Entry 8KHR (electron microscopy, 3.25 A resolution); this record covers chains A and B of the 5 polymer chains in the assembly.

Chain A:
Name: Envelope glycoprotein H
From: Epstein-Barr virus (strain GD1)
Reference sequence: A0A0C7TVV8 (A0A0C7TVV8_EBVG); residue numbers follow UniProt; this construct covers 20-674
Sequence (655 residues; row label = number of the first residue in the row):
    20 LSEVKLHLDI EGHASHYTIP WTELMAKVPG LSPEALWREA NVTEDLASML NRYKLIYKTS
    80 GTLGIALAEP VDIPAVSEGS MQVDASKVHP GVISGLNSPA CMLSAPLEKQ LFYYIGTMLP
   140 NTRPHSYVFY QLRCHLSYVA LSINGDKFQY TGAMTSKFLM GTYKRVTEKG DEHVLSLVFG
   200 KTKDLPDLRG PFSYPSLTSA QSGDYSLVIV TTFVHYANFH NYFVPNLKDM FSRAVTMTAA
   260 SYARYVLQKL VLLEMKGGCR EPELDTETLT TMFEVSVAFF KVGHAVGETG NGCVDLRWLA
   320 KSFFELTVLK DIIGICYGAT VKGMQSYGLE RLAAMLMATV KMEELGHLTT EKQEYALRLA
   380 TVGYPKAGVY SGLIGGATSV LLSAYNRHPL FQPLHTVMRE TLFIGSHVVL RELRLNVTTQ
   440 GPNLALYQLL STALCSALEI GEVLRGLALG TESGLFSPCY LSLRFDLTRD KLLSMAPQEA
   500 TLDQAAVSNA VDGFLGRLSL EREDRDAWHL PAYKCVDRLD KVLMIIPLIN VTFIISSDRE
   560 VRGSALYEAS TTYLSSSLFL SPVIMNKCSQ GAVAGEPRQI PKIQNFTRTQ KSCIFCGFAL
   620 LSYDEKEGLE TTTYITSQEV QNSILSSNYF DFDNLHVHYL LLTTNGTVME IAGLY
Unresolved in the structure: 29-33
Cystine bridges: C454-C478, C534-C587

Chain B:
Name: Envelope glycoprotein L
From: Epstein-Barr virus (strain GD1)
Reference sequence: A0A0C7TRA4 (A0A0C7TRA4_EBVG); numbering as in UniProt (aligned over 27-133)
Sequence (107 residues; row label = number of the first residue in the row):
    27 PCCHVTQLRA QHLLALENIS DIYLVSNQTC DGFSLASLNS PKNGSNQLVI SRCANGLNVV
    87 SFFISILKRS SSALTGHLRE LLTTLETLYG SFSVEDLFGA NLNRYAW
Unresolved in the structure: 34-39, 68-71

How chain A and chain B interact:
Pairs across the interface (59; chain A residue first):
  L20(A) - E43(B)
  K24(A) - S46(B)
  K24(A) - D47(B)
  K24(A) - I48(B)
  L25(A) - I48(B)
  L25(A) - L50(B)  hydrophobic
  L25(A) - F89(B)  hydrophobic
  H26(A) - D47(B)  salt bridge
  H26(A) - I48(B)  hydrogen bond (backbone-backbone)
  H26(A) - Y49(B)
  H26(A) - L50(B)  hydrogen bond (backbone-backbone)
  L27(A) - L50(B)
  D28(A) - L50(B)
  H35(A) - H103(B)
  Y36(A) - H103(B)
  Y36(A) - E106(B)
  Y36(A) - L107(B)  hydrophobic
  I38(A) - F89(B)  hydrophobic
  W40(A) - L42(B)  hydrophobic
  W40(A) - F88(B)  hydrophobic
  L43(A) - S96(B)
  K46(A) - A99(B)
  V47(A) - S96(B)
  P52(A) - F88(B)
  L55(A) - F88(B)  hydrophobic
  L55(A) - I92(B)  hydrophobic
  W56(A) - L40(B)
  W56(A) - L42(B)  hydrophobic
  W56(A) - I45(B)  hydrophobic
  W56(A) - F88(B)  hydrophobic
  A59(A) - N84(B)  hydrogen bond (backbone-side chain)
  N60(A) - N84(B)
  N60(A) - W133(B)
  V61(A) - A80(B)
  V61(A) - N81(B)  hydrogen bond (backbone-backbone)
  V61(A) - V85(B)  hydrophobic
  T62(A) - Q33(B)
  E63(A) - N81(B)  hydrogen bond (backbone-side chain)
  D64(A) - R130(B)
  L65(A) - L123(B)  hydrophobic
  M68(A) - N81(B)
  L69(A) - E121(B)
  R71(A) - N84(B)
  Y149(A) - S87(B)
  Y149(A) - F88(B)
  Y149(A) - S91(B)
  Y149(A) - R95(B)
  Q150(A) - R95(B)  hydrogen bond (backbone-side chain)
  D206(A) - S91(B)
  D206(A) - K94(B)  salt bridge
  L207(A) - S87(B)  hydrogen bond (backbone-side chain)
  R208(A) - S87(B)
  G209(A) - L83(B)
  G209(A) - N84(B)
  G209(A) - S87(B)
  G209(A) - Y115(B)  hydrogen bond (backbone-side chain)
  P210(A) - L83(B)  hydrophobic
  P210(A) - Y115(B)
  F211(A) - Y115(B)  hydrogen bond (backbone-side chain)
Interface residues without a listed pair, chain A (43 interface residues in all): S21, E22, V23, T37, L50, E53, Y72, L151, L204
Interface residues without a listed pair, chain B (39 interface residues in all): A41, F59, L61, L104, T110, L114, D122

Summary:
The interface between chain A and chain B involves 43 residues on one side and 39 on the other, with 9
hydrogen bonds and 2 salt bridges. Polar pairs include H26(A)-D47(B), D206(A)-K94(B) and A59(A)-N84(B).
Chain A is Envelope glycoprotein H and chain B is Envelope glycoprotein L, both from Epstein-Barr virus
(strain GD1); the structure, Cryo-EM structure of EBV gH/gL-gp42 in complex with fab 2C1, was determined by
electron microscopy.
